PDB entry 9B7L | electron microscopy, 2.82 A resolution | chains C and F of the 8 polymer chains in the assembly

== Chain C (and F) ==
Molecule: Capsid protein VP1
Source organism: Adeno-associated virus
Notes: chain F of this document is another copy of the same molecule, construct and numbering; everything in this record applies to it too
UniProt: Q6JC22 (Q6JC22_9VIRU); numbering as in UniProt (aligned over 203-736)
Sequence (534 residues; row label = number of the first residue in the row):
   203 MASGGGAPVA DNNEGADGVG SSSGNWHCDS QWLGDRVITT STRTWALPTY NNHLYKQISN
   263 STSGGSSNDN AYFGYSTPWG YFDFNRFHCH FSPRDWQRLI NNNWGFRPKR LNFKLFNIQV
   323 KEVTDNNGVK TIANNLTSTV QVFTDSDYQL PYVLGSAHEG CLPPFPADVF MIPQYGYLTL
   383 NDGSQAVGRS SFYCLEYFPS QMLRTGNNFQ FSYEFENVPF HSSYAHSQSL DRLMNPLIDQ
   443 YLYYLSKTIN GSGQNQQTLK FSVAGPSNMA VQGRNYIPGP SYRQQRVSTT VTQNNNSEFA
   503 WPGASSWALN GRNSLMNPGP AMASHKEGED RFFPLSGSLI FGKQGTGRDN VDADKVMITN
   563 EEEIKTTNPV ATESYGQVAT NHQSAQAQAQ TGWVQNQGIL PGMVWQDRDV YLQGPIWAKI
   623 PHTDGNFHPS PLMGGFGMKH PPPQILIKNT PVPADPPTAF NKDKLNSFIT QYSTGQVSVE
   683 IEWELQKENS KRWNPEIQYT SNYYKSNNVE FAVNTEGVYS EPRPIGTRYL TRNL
Unresolved in the structure: 203-218, 655-669
From the paper describing this entry:
  - conformationally variable residues (side-chain flip): Asn704 to Lys707
  - mutagenesis - Q588R: abolished binding to Fab1-1

== Interface between chain C and chain F ==
Pairs across the interface (70; chain C residue first):
  Cys230(C) with Lys693(F)
  Asp231(C) with Lys693(F)
  Ser294(C) with Trp695(F)
  Pro295(C) with Trp695(F); Pro697(F)
  Arg296(C) with Glu690(F), salt bridge; Arg694(F); Trp695(F), hydrogen bond (backbone-backbone); Asn696(F); Glu698(F), salt bridge; Leu732(F)
  Gln299(C) with Pro697(F); Glu698(F), hydrogen bond (side chain-backbone); Gln700(F)
  Arg300(C) with Glu690(F), salt bridge; Ser692(F)
  Asn303(C) with Gln700(F)
  Asn304(C) with Asn304(F), hydrogen bond
  Pro366(C) with Trp695(F)
  Pro368(C) with Trp695(F)
  Glu690(C) with Arg296(F), salt bridge
  Ser692(C) with Arg300(F)
  Lys693(C) with Asp231(F), salt bridge
  Arg694(C) with Arg296(F)
  Trp695(C) with Ser294(F); Pro295(F); Arg296(F), hydrogen bond (backbone-backbone); Pro366(F); Pro368(F); Phe713(F); Tyr721(F), hydrogen bond
  Asn696(C) with Arg296(F); Val711(F); Glu712(F); Phe713(F)
  Pro697(C) with Pro295(F); Gln299(F); Tyr701(F), hydrophobic; Ser703(F); Phe713(F)
  Glu698(C) with Arg296(F), salt bridge; Gln299(F), hydrogen bond (backbone-side chain); Thr702(F); Ser703(F), hydrogen bond (backbone-backbone)
  Ile699(C) with Thr702(F); Ser703(F); Tyr705(F), hydrophobic
  Gln700(C) with Gln299(F); Asn303(F); Tyr701(F); Thr702(F), hydrogen bond (backbone-side chain)
  Tyr701(C) with Pro697(F), hydrophobic; Gln700(F)
  Thr702(C) with Ile699(F); Gln700(F), hydrogen bond (side chain-backbone); Thr702(F)
  Ser703(C) with Pro697(F), hydrogen bond (side chain-backbone); Glu698(F), hydrogen bond (backbone-backbone); Ile699(F)
  Tyr705(C) with Glu529(F), hydrogen bond; Lys567(F); Ile699(F), hydrophobic
  Lys707(C) with Glu529(F), salt bridge
  Val711(C) with Asn696(F)
  Glu712(C) with Asn696(F)
  Phe713(C) with Trp695(F); Asn696(F); Pro697(F)
  Tyr721(C) with Trp695(F), hydrogen bond
  Leu732(C) with Arg296(F)
Also at the interface, not in a pair above, chain C (34 interface residues in all): Phe367, Glu529, Asn704
Also at the interface, not in a pair above, chain F (34 interface residues in all): Cys230, Phe367, Gly530

== Summary ==
The chain C/chain F interface involves 34 residues from each chain, with 13 hydrogen bonds and 7 salt bridges.
Polar contacts include Arg296(C)-Glu690(F), Arg296(C)-Glu698(F) and Arg300(C)-Glu690(F). From the paper: Q588R
of chain C abolishes binding to Fab1-1; conformational variability at Asn704(C).
Both chains are Capsid protein VP1 (Adeno-associated virus). Entry 9B7L (Fab2-2 in complex with the capsid of
Adeno-associated virus type 9) was determined by electron microscopy (same publication as 9B6N, 9B6O, 9B6Q,
9B6R, 9B6S, 9B6T and 9 further entries).
